Entry 4UYQ (X-ray diffraction, 1.81 A resolution); this record covers chains A and B.

# Chain A
Molecule: Cellulosomal scaffoldin anchoring protein C
Organism: Acetivibrio cellulolyticus
Notes: fragment: cohesin, dockerin
UniProt: Q7WYN2 (Q7WYN2_9FIRM); residues 2-143 here correspond to UniProt positions 326-467 (UniProt number = residue number + 324)
Sequence (151 residues; numbered 1 to 151; the number before each row is that of its first residue):
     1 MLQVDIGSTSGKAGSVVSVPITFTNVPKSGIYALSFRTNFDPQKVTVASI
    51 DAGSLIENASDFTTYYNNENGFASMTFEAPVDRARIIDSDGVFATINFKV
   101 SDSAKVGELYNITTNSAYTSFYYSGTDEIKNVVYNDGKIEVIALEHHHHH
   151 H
Disordered / not traced: 145-151
Sequence notes: initiating methionine (1); expression tag (144-151)
Bound ions: Ca2+: Asp5, Ile6, Asn135, Asp136
What the authors report for this chain:
  - specificity-determining residues: Tyr122 (proposed by the authors, not directly observed)

# Chain B
Molecule: Cellulosomal scaffoldin adaptor protein B
Organism: Acetivibrio cellulolyticus
Notes: fragment: cohesin, dockerin
UniProt: Q7WYN3 (Q7WYN3_9FIRM); residues 1-75 here correspond to UniProt positions 868-942 (UniProt number = residue number + 867)
Sequence (75 residues; each row starts with the number of its first residue):
     1 KFIYGDVDGNGSVRINDAVLIRDYVLGKINEFPYEYGMLAADVDGNGSIK
    51 SIDAVLVRDYVLGKIFLFPVEEKEE
Disordered / not traced: 74-75
Sequence notes: engineered mutation Ser51 (Ile918 in Q7WYN3), Ile52 (Asn919 in Q7WYN3)
Bound ions: Ca2+ site 1: Asp6, Asp8, Asn10, Ser12, Asp17; Ca2+ site 2: Asp42, Asp44, Ser48, Asp53
What the authors report for this chain:
  - Ca2+ coordination through a water molecule: Asn16
  - specificity-determining residues: Ile15
  - Ca2+ coordination: Asp6, Asp8, Asn10, Ser12, Asp17, Asp42, Asp44, Ser48, Asp53

# How chain A and chain B interact
Contacting residue pairs (37; chain A residue first):
  Tyr32(A) - Val19(B)  hydrophobic
  Tyr32(A) - Arg22(B)  hydrogen bond
  Tyr32(A) - Asp23(B)  hydrogen bond
  Leu34(A) - Ile15(B)
  Ser35(A) - Ile15(B)
  Ser35(A) - Val61(B)
  Arg37(A) - Val61(B)  hydrogen bond (side chain-backbone)
  Arg37(A) - Leu62(B)
  Arg37(A) - Gly63(B)
  Thr63(A) - Arg58(B)
  Thr63(A) - Leu62(B)
  Tyr65(A) - Leu62(B)
  Tyr65(A) - Gly63(B)
  Tyr65(A) - Lys64(B)
  Phe72(A) - Leu62(B)
  Phe72(A) - Gly63(B)
  Ser74(A) - Leu62(B)  hydrogen bond (side chain-backbone)
  Thr76(A) - Ile15(B)
  Thr76(A) - Arg58(B)
  Thr76(A) - Leu62(B)
  Glu78(A) - Val19(B)
  Glu78(A) - Arg58(B)  salt bridge
  Ala79(A) - Arg22(B)  hydrogen bond (backbone-side chain)
  Pro80(A) - Arg22(B)
  Val81(A) - Arg22(B)
  Val81(A) - Asp23(B)
  Val81(A) - Leu26(B)  hydrophobic
  Val81(A) - Lys28(B)
  Tyr118(A) - Tyr60(B)
  Tyr118(A) - Val61(B)
  Ser120(A) - Ile15(B)
  Tyr122(A) - Arg14(B)  hydrogen bond
  Tyr122(A) - Asn16(B)  hydrogen bond
  Gly125(A) - Asn16(B)  hydrogen bond (backbone-side chain)
  Gly125(A) - Val19(B)
  Gly125(A) - Leu20(B)
  Glu128(A) - Arg14(B)  salt bridge
Other interface residues (no listed pair), chain A (23 interface residues in all): Ala33, Thr64, Met75, Phe77, Thr126
Other interface residues (no listed pair), chain B (19 interface residues in all): Asn10, Ala18, Pro33, Phe66
From the paper, about this interface:
  - residue pairs: Ala33(A)-Ile15(B) (hydrophobic contact), Leu34(A)-Ile15(B) (hydrophobic contact), Thr63(A)-Leu62(B) (hydrophobic contact), Thr64(A)-Leu62(B) (hydrophobic contact), Tyr65(A)-Leu62(B) (hydrophobic contact), Ser74(A)-Leu62(B) (hydrophobic contact), Thr76(A)-Leu62(B) (hydrophobic contact), Glu78(A)-Arg58(B) (salt bridge), Val81(A)-Asp23(B) (hydrophobic contact), Tyr118(A)-Val61(B) (hydrophobic contact), Tyr122(A)-Arg14(B) (hydrogen bond), Glu128(A)-Arg14(B) (salt bridge)
  - interface residues, chain A: Tyr32(A), Arg37(A), Ser74(A), Thr76(A), Ala79(A)
  - interface residues, chain B: Arg14(B), Ile15(B), Asn16(B), Arg22(B), Asp23(B), Leu62(B)

# Overview
23 residues of chain A face 19 of chain B across their interface, with 8 hydrogen bonds and 2 salt bridges.
Polar contacts include Glu78(A)-Arg58(B), Glu128(A)-Arg14(B) and Tyr32(A)-Arg22(B). The authors report
hydrophobic contacts between Ala33(A) and Ile15(B), Leu34(A) and Ile15(B) and Thr63(A) and Leu62(B) among
others; salt bridges between Glu78(A) and Arg58(B) and Glu128(A) and Arg14(B); a hydrogen bond between
Tyr122(A) and Arg14(B). The paper reports interface residues Tyr32(A), Arg37(A) and Arg14(B) among others;
Ca2+ coordination by Asp6(B), Asp8(B) and Asn10(B) among others.
Chain A is Cellulosomal scaffoldin anchoring protein C and chain B is Cellulosomal scaffoldin adaptor protein
B, both from Acetivibrio cellulolyticus; the structure, High resolution structure of the third cohesin ScaC in
complex with the ScaB dockerin with a ..., was determined by X-ray diffraction together with 4UYP from the
same study.
